6MSO - chains A and B; structure by X-ray diffraction, 2.05 A resolution.

[Chain A (and B)]
Protein: fumarate hydratase
From: Leishmania major
Notes: EC 4.2.1.2; chain B of this document is another copy of the same molecule, construct and numbering; everything in this record applies to it too
Reference sequence: Q4QAU9 (Q4QAU9_LEIMA); residues 1-549 here = UniProt positions 1-549
Amino-acid sequence (585 residues; numbered -35 to 549; the number before each row is that of its first residue; numbers below 1 keep their minus sign (Met-35 is residue -35)):
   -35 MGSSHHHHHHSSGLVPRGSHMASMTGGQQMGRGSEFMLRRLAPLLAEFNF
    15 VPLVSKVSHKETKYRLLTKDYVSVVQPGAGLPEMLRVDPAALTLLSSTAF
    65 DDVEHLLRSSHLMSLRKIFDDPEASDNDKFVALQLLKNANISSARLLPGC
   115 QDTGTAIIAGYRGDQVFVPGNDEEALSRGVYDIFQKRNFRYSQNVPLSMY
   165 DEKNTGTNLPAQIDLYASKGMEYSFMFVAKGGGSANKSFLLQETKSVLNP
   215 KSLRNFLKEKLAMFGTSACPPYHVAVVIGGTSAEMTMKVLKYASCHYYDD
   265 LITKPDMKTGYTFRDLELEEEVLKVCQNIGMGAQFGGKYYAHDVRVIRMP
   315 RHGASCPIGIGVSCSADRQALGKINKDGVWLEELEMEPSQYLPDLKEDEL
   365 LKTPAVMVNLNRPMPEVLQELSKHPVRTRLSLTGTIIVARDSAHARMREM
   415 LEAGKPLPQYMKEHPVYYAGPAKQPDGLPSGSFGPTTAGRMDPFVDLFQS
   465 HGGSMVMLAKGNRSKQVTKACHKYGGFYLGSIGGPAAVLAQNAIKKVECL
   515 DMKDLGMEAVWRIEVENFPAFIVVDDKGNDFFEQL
Not modelled in the structure: -35 to 9
Construct notes: initiating methionine (-35); expression tag (-34 to 0)
Bound ions: 4Fe-4S cluster Fe: Cys114, Cys233, Cys328 (together with (2S)-2-sulfanylbutanedioic acid)
Residues lining bound ligands:
  - (2S)-2-sulfanylbutanedioic acid (JYD): Gln115, Asp116, Arg154, Gly195, Gly196, Gly197, Ser198, Ser231, Arg404, Gly434, Pro449, Thr450, Thr451, Arg454, Lys474
  - 4Fe-4S cluster (SF4): Cys114, Gln115, Asp116, Gly195, Gly197, Ser198, Ala232, Cys233, Cys328, Ser329, Ala330, Arg332, Pro449, Lys474, Gly498
Curated features (UniProtKB/Swiss-Prot):
  - binding site ([4Fe-4S] cluster): Cys114, Cys233, Cys328
  - binding site ((S)-malate): Gln115, Asp116, Arg154, Gly197, Asn200 to Gln206, Arg404, Thr450 to Arg454, Lys474
What the authors report for this chain:
  - 4Fe-4S cluster coordination: Cys114, Cys233, Cys328
  - self-association interface (contacts with another copy of this molecule); pairs are residue here / residue on that copy: Ser210-Arg412 (hydrogen bond)
  - conformationally variable residues (order/disorder transition): Asp358 to Lys366
  - catalytic residues: Asp116 (citing earlier work)
  - binding site for (2S)-2-sulfanylbutanedioic acid: Arg454

[Interface between chain A and chain B]
Pairs across the interface (184; chain A residue first):
  Ala10(A) - Tyr145(B)  hydrogen bond (backbone-side chain)
  Glu11(A) - Tyr145(B)
  Phe12(A) - Glu138(B)
  Phe12(A) - Ser141(B)
  Phe12(A) - Arg142(B)
  Phe12(A) - Tyr145(B)
  Phe12(A) - Leu173(B)  hydrophobic
  Phe14(A) - Glu137(B)
  Phe14(A) - Glu138(B)
  Phe14(A) - Ser141(B)
  Leu17(A) - Pro174(B)  hydrophobic
  Val39(A) - Ala43(B)  hydrophobic
  Pro41(A) - Pro41(B)  hydrophobic
  Pro41(A) - Gly42(B)
  Pro41(A) - Leu45(B)  hydrophobic
  Gly42(A) - Pro41(B)
  Gly42(A) - Gly42(B)
  Ala43(A) - Val39(B)  hydrophobic
  Leu45(A) - Pro41(B)  hydrophobic
  Leu45(A) - Phe131(B)  hydrophobic
  Pro46(A) - Phe131(B)
  Arg50(A) - Gly44(B)
  Asp116(A) - His316(B)  salt bridge
  Thr119(A) - Thr245(B)
  Thr119(A) - His316(B)
  Arg126(A) - Asp128(B)  salt bridge
  Arg126(A) - Ala181(B)
  Arg126(A) - Ser182(B)  hydrogen bond (side chain-backbone)
  Arg126(A) - Lys183(B)
  Asp128(A) - Arg126(B)
  Asp128(A) - Phe131(B)
  Phe131(A) - Leu45(B)  hydrophobic
  Phe131(A) - Pro46(B)
  Phe131(A) - Asp128(B)
  Val132(A) - Asp128(B)
  Val132(A) - Lys183(B)  hydrogen bond (backbone-side chain)
  Gly134(A) - Lys183(B)  hydrogen bond (backbone-side chain)
  Asp136(A) - Lys183(B)  salt bridge
  Glu137(A) - Phe14(B)
  Glu138(A) - Phe12(B)
  Glu138(A) - Phe14(B)
  Ser141(A) - Phe12(B)
  Ser141(A) - Phe14(B)
  Arg142(A) - Phe12(B)
  Tyr145(A) - Ala10(B)  hydrogen bond (side chain-backbone)
  Tyr145(A) - Glu11(B)
  Tyr145(A) - Phe12(B)  hydrogen bond (side chain-backbone)
  Arg154(A) - His316(B)
  Ser156(A) - His316(B)
  Ser156(A) - Gly317(B)  hydrogen bond (backbone-backbone)
  Gln157(A) - Arg315(B)
  Gln157(A) - His316(B)
  Asn158(A) - Pro314(B)
  Asn158(A) - Arg315(B)  hydrogen bond (backbone-backbone)
  Asn158(A) - Gly317(B)
  Val159(A) - Tyr275(B)  hydrophobic
  Val159(A) - Pro314(B)  hydrophobic
  Pro160(A) - Pro269(B)
  Pro160(A) - Met271(B)
  Pro160(A) - Tyr275(B)
  Pro160(A) - Phe277(B)  hydrophobic
  Pro160(A) - Arg312(B)
  Pro160(A) - Pro314(B)
  Leu161(A) - Pro269(B)
  Leu161(A) - Met271(B)  hydrophobic
  Ser162(A) - Phe277(B)
  Ser162(A) - Arg312(B)
  Met163(A) - Ile242(B)  hydrophobic
  Met163(A) - Phe277(B)
  Met163(A) - Asp279(B)
  Met163(A) - Leu282(B)  hydrophobic
  Met163(A) - Val310(B)  hydrophobic
  Met163(A) - Arg312(B)  hydrogen bond (backbone-side chain)
  Tyr164(A) - Leu212(B)
  Tyr164(A) - Asn213(B)
  Tyr164(A) - Pro214(B)
  Tyr164(A) - Leu217(B)  hydrophobic
  Glu166(A) - Lys209(B)  salt bridge
  Glu166(A) - Leu212(B)
  Glu166(A) - Arg312(B)  salt bridge
  Glu166(A) - Arg315(B)  salt bridge
  Leu173(A) - Phe12(B)  hydrophobic
  Pro174(A) - Tyr275(B)  hydrophobic
  Gln176(A) - Thr245(B)  hydrogen bond
  Gln176(A) - Ser246(B)  hydrogen bond
  Gln176(A) - Met249(B)
  Asp178(A) - Tyr180(B)
  Asp178(A) - Met249(B)
  Asp178(A) - Lys252(B)  salt bridge
  Leu179(A) - Tyr180(B)
  Leu179(A) - Ala181(B)  hydrogen bond (backbone-backbone)
  Tyr180(A) - Leu179(B)
  Tyr180(A) - Tyr180(B)  hydrophobic
  Tyr180(A) - Ala181(B)
  Ala181(A) - Arg126(B)
  Ala181(A) - Leu179(B)  hydrogen bond (backbone-backbone)
  Ala181(A) - Tyr180(B)
  Ala181(A) - Ala181(B)
  Ser182(A) - Arg126(B)  hydrogen bond (backbone-side chain)
  Lys183(A) - Arg126(B)
  Lys183(A) - Val132(B)  hydrogen bond (side chain-backbone)
  Lys183(A) - Gly134(B)  hydrogen bond (side chain-backbone)
  Lys183(A) - Asp136(B)  salt bridge
  Gly196(A) - His316(B)
  Gly196(A) - Ser319(B)
  Ala199(A) - Gln206(B)  hydrogen bond (backbone-side chain)
  Asn200(A) - Gln206(B)
  Asn200(A) - Ala318(B)  hydrogen bond (side chain-backbone)
  Asn200(A) - Ser319(B)  hydrogen bond
  Ser202(A) - Leu204(B)
  Ser202(A) - Gln206(B)  hydrogen bond (backbone-side chain)
  Phe203(A) - Gln206(B)
  Leu204(A) - Ser202(B)
  Gln206(A) - Ala199(B)  hydrogen bond (side chain-backbone)
  Gln206(A) - Asn200(B)
  Gln206(A) - Ser202(B)  hydrogen bond (side chain-backbone)
  Thr208(A) - Arg454(B)
  Lys209(A) - Glu166(B)  salt bridge
  Lys209(A) - Ser406(B)
  Ser210(A) - Arg412(B)  hydrogen bond (backbone-side chain)
  Leu212(A) - Met163(B)
  Leu212(A) - Tyr164(B)
  Leu212(A) - Glu166(B)
  Asn213(A) - Tyr164(B)
  Asn213(A) - Arg412(B)
  Pro214(A) - Tyr164(B)
  Leu217(A) - Tyr164(B)
  Ile242(A) - Met163(B)  hydrophobic
  Thr245(A) - Thr119(B)
  Thr245(A) - Gln176(B)  hydrogen bond
  Ser246(A) - Gln176(B)  hydrogen bond
  Glu248(A) - Met251(B)
  Glu248(A) - Lys252(B)
  Glu248(A) - Lys255(B)  salt bridge
  Met249(A) - Gln176(B)
  Met249(A) - Asp178(B)
  Met251(A) - Glu248(B)
  Lys252(A) - Asp178(B)  salt bridge
  Lys252(A) - Glu248(B)
  Lys255(A) - Glu248(B)  salt bridge
  Pro269(A) - Pro160(B)
  Pro269(A) - Leu161(B)
  Met271(A) - Val159(B)  hydrophobic
  Met271(A) - Pro160(B)
  Met271(A) - Leu161(B)  hydrophobic
  Tyr275(A) - Val159(B)  hydrophobic
  Tyr275(A) - Pro160(B)
  Tyr275(A) - Pro174(B)  hydrophobic
  Phe277(A) - Pro160(B)  hydrophobic
  Phe277(A) - Ser162(B)
  Phe277(A) - Met163(B)
  Asp279(A) - Met163(B)
  Arg312(A) - Pro160(B)
  Arg312(A) - Met163(B)  hydrogen bond (side chain-backbone)
  Arg312(A) - Glu166(B)  salt bridge
  Pro314(A) - Asn158(B)
  Pro314(A) - Val159(B)  hydrophobic
  Arg315(A) - Gln157(B)
  Arg315(A) - Asn158(B)  hydrogen bond (backbone-backbone)
  Arg315(A) - Glu166(B)  salt bridge
  His316(A) - Asp116(B)  salt bridge
  His316(A) - Thr119(B)
  His316(A) - Arg154(B)
  His316(A) - Ser156(B)
  His316(A) - Gln157(B)
  His316(A) - Gly196(B)
  Gly317(A) - Ser156(B)  hydrogen bond (backbone-backbone)
  Gly317(A) - Asn158(B)
  Gly317(A) - Arg404(B)
  Gly317(A) - Glu522(B)
  Ala318(A) - Asn200(B)  hydrogen bond (backbone-side chain)
  Ala318(A) - Arg404(B)
  Ala318(A) - Arg454(B)  hydrogen bond (backbone-side chain)
  Ser319(A) - Gly196(B)  hydrogen bond (side chain-backbone)
  Ser319(A) - Asn200(B)  hydrogen bond
  Arg404(A) - Gly317(B)  hydrogen bond (side chain-backbone)
  Arg404(A) - Ala318(B)
  Arg412(A) - Ser210(B)  hydrogen bond (side chain-backbone)
  Arg412(A) - Asn213(B)
  Arg454(A) - Thr208(B)
  Arg454(A) - Ala318(B)
  Pro457(A) - Ser210(B)
  Phe458(A) - Ser210(B)
  Glu522(A) - Gly317(B)
Interface residues without a listed pair, chain A (105 interface residues in all): Val15, Met48, Gly118, Ile121, Val130, Asn135, Gln149, Lys167, Thr169, Gly170, Thr171, Ala175, Lys201, Ala247, Leu282, Val310, Met313, Asp405, Ser406, Ala409
Interface residues without a listed pair, chain B (102 interface residues in all): Asn13, Val15, Leu17, Met48, Gly118, Ile121, Asn135, Thr169, Ala175, Phe203, Ala247, Lys268, Glu285, Met313, Asp405, Ala409, Pro457, Phe458

[Overview]
Chain A and chain B form an interface of 105 and 102 residues respectively, with 34 hydrogen bonds and 15 salt
bridges. Polar pairs include Asp116(A)-His316(B), Arg126(A)-Asp128(B) and Asp136(A)-Lys183(B). Chain A binds
4Fe-4S cluster and (2S)-2-sulfanylbutanedioic acid. From the paper: the catalytic residue Asp116(A); a binding
site for (2S)-2-sulfanylbutanedioic acid at Arg454(A).
Chain A and chain B are both fumarate hydratase (Leishmania major); the structure, Crystal structure of
mitochondrial fumarate hydratase from Leishmania major in a complex with inhibitor thiomalate, was determined
by X-ray diffraction (same publication as 6MSN).
